PDB entry 8AGH | X-ray diffraction, 1.89 A resolution | chains DDD and EEE of the 5 polymer chains in the assembly

Chain DDD (and EEE):
Protein: Major capsid protein VP1
Source organism: Betapolyomavirus hominis
Notes: chain EEE of this document is another copy of the same molecule, construct and numbering; everything in this record applies to it too
UniProt: P03088 (VP1_POVBK); residues 30-300 here correspond to UniProt positions 31-301 (UniProt number = residue number + 1)
Sequence (271 residues; numbered 30 to 300; the number before each row is that of its first residue):
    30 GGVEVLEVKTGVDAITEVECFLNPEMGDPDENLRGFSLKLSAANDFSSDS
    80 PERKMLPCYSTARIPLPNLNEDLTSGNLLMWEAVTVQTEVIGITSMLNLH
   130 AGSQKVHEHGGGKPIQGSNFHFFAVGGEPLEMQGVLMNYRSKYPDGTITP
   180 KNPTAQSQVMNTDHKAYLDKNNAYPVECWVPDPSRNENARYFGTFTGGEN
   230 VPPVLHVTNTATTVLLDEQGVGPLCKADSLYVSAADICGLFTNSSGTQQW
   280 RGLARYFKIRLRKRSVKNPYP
Unresolved in the structure: 30-31, 298-300 (chain EEE: 30-31, 40-42, 103, 298-300)
Sequence notes: engineered mutation Ala72 (Glu73 in P03088), Ser104 (Cys105 in P03088)

How chain DDD and chain EEE interact:
Contacting residue pairs - 117 pairs, chain DDD then chain EEE:
  Glu48(DDD) with Ser213(EEE)
  Phe50(DDD) with Met189(EEE), hydrophobic; Ser213(EEE)
  Asn52(DDD) with Gln185(EEE); Val188(EEE); Met189(EEE)
  Pro53(DDD) with Val188(EEE), hydrophobic
  Glu60(DDD) with Ala184(EEE)
  Asn61(DDD) with Tyr168(EEE), hydrogen bond; Arg169(EEE); Gln187(EEE), hydrogen bond (backbone-side chain)
  Leu62(DDD) with Phe75(EEE), hydrophobic; Gln187(EEE)
  Arg63(DDD) with Ala184(EEE); Gln185(EEE), hydrogen bond; Gln187(EEE), hydrogen bond (backbone-side chain); Val188(EEE)
  Gly64(DDD) with Val188(EEE)
  Phe65(DDD) with Met166(EEE)
  Glu118(DDD) with Pro212(EEE); Tyr220(EEE), hydrogen bond
  Ile120(DDD) with Val164(EEE), hydrophobic; Met189(EEE), hydrophobic; Pro212(EEE), hydrophobic
  Gly121(DDD) with Val164(EEE); Val209(EEE)
  Ile122(DDD) with Val209(EEE); Phe224(EEE), hydrophobic
  Thr123(DDD) with Tyr88(EEE); Phe149(EEE); Val205(EEE), hydrogen bond (side chain-backbone); Glu206(EEE); Trp208(EEE), hydrogen bond (side chain-backbone); Val209(EEE)
  Ser124(DDD) with Val164(EEE); Met166(EEE); Glu206(EEE)
  Met125(DDD) with Phe224(EEE), hydrophobic
  Leu126(DDD) with Val205(EEE), hydrophobic; Glu206(EEE); Phe224(EEE), hydrophobic; Ile266(EEE), hydrophobic; Trp279(EEE)
  Asn127(DDD) with Met166(EEE); Ser170(EEE); Glu206(EEE), hydrogen bond
  Leu128(DDD) with Leu69(EEE), hydrophobic; Ser70(EEE); Ala71(EEE); Trp279(EEE), hydrophobic
  His129(DDD) with Ser70(EEE); Ala71(EEE); Ala72(EEE), hydrogen bond (backbone-backbone); Asn73(EEE), hydrogen bond (backbone-backbone); Asp78(EEE), salt bridge; Pro80(EEE); Met84(EEE); Leu85(EEE); Ser170(EEE); Glu206(EEE), salt bridge
  Ala130(DDD) with Asn73(EEE); Phe75(EEE); Asp78(EEE)
  Gly131(DDD) with Ala72(EEE), hydrogen bond (backbone-backbone); Asn73(EEE), hydrogen bond (backbone-backbone); Phe75(EEE)
  Ser132(DDD) with Ala72(EEE), hydrogen bond (backbone-backbone)
  Lys134(DDD) with Ala71(EEE)
  Val135(DDD) with Glu228(EEE); Gln277(EEE)
  His136(DDD) with Gly275(EEE), hydrogen bond (side chain-backbone); Gln277(EEE)
  His138(DDD) with Ser274(EEE); Gly275(EEE); Thr276(EEE)
  Gly139(DDD) with Ala71(EEE); Gly275(EEE); Gln277(EEE)
  Gly140(DDD) with Leu69(EEE); Gln277(EEE), hydrogen bond (backbone-side chain)
  Gly141(DDD) with Ala71(EEE)
  Lys142(DDD) with Glu228(EEE)
  Pro143(DDD) with Ser147(EEE); Gly227(EEE); Glu228(EEE)
  Ile144(DDD) with Met166(EEE), hydrophobic
  Gln145(DDD) with Gly227(EEE); Glu228(EEE), hydrogen bond (side chain-backbone)
  Pro231(DDD) with Gly226(EEE); Val230(EEE), hydrophobic
  Pro232(DDD) with Phe224(EEE); Thr225(EEE); Gly226(EEE), hydrogen bond (backbone-backbone)
  Val233(DDD) with Phe224(EEE)
  Leu234(DDD) with Thr223(EEE); Phe224(EEE), hydrogen bond (backbone-backbone)
  His235(DDD) with Gly222(EEE); Thr223(EEE), hydrogen bond
  Val236(DDD) with Phe221(EEE); Gly222(EEE), hydrogen bond (backbone-backbone)
  Thr237(DDD) with Tyr220(EEE), hydrogen bond (side chain-backbone); Phe221(EEE)
  Asn238(DDD) with Asn215(EEE), hydrogen bond (side chain-backbone); Ala218(EEE), hydrogen bond (side chain-backbone); Arg219(EEE); Tyr220(EEE), hydrogen bond (side chain-backbone)
  Thr239(DDD) with Phe221(EEE)
  Phe270(DDD) with Phe75(EEE), hydrophobic
  Ser273(DDD) with Ala72(EEE); Asn73(EEE), hydrogen bond (side chain-backbone)
  Arg280(DDD) with Leu165(EEE), hydrogen bond (side chain-backbone); Met166(EEE); Gln187(EEE), hydrogen bond (side chain-backbone)
  Ala283(DDD) with Met189(EEE), hydrophobic
  Tyr285(DDD) with Pro212(EEE), hydrogen bond (side chain-backbone); Ser213(EEE)
  Lys287(DDD) with Pro212(EEE)
Also at the interface, not in a pair above, chain DDD (51 interface residues in all): Glu137
Also at the interface, not in a pair above, chain EEE (60 interface residues in all): Asp74, Lys142, Gln162, Asn167, Tyr172, Thr191, Lys194, Pro210, Asp211, Leu269, Thr271

Overview:
The interface between chain DDD and chain EEE involves 51 residues on one side and 60 on the other, with 28
hydrogen bonds and 2 salt bridges. Polar pairs include His129(DDD)-Asp78(EEE), His129(DDD)-Glu206(EEE) and
Asn61(DDD)-Tyr168(EEE).
Both chains are Major capsid protein VP1 (Betapolyomavirus hominis). Entry 8AGH (BK Polyomavirus VP1 mutant
E73A) was determined by X-ray diffraction together with 8AGO, 8AH0 and 8AH1 from the same study.
